Entry 4WHR (X-ray diffraction, 1.58 A resolution); this record covers chains E and F of the 6 polymer chains in the assembly.

[Chain E]
Protein: Protocatechuate 3,4-dioxygenase alpha chain
From: Pseudomonas putida
Notes: EC 1.13.11.3
UniProt: P00436 (PCXA_PSEPU); residues 1-200 here correspond to UniProt positions 2-201 (UniProt number = residue number + 1)
Amino-acid sequence (200 residues; row label = number of the first residue in the row):
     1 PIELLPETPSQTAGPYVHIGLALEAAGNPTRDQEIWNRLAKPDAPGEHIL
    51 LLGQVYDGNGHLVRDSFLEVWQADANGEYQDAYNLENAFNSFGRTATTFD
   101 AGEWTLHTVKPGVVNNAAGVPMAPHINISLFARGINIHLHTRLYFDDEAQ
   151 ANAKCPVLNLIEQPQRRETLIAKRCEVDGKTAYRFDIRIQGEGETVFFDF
Swiss-Prot annotation at these positions:
  - binding site (3,4-dihydroxybenzoate): Arg133
Ligand contacts: 4-fluorobenzene-1,2-diol (3N8): Asn152, Ala153, Leu158, Asn159, Pro164, Arg167, Glu168, Ile171

[Chain F]
Protein: Protocatechuate 3,4-dioxygenase beta chain
From: Pseudomonas putida
Notes: EC 1.13.11.3
UniProt: P00437 (PCXB_PSEPU); residues 301-538 here correspond to UniProt positions 2-239 (UniProt number = residue number - 299)
Amino-acid sequence (238 residues; row label = number of the first residue in the row):
   301 PAQDNSRFVIRDRNWHPKALTPDYKTSIARSPRQALVSIPQSISETTGPN
   351 FSHLGFGAHDHDLLLNFNNGGLPIGERIIVAGRVVDQYGKPVPNTLVEMW
   401 QANAGGRYRHKNDRYLAPLDPNFGGVGRCLTDSDGYYSFRTIKPGPYPWR
   451 NGPNDWRPAHIHFGISGPSIATKLITQLYFEGDPLIPMCPIVKSIANPEA
   501 VQQLIAKLDMNNANPMDCLAYRFDIVLRGQRKTHFENC
Unresolved in the structure: 537-538
Modified residues: Cys429 (S-hydroxycysteine; CSO); Met488 (S-oxymethionine; MHO)
Bound ions: Fe ion: Tyr408, Tyr447, His460, His462
Ligand contacts:
  - 4-fluorobenzene-1,2-diol (3N8), molecule 1: Arg307, Phe308, Ile310, Pro340, Gln341, Arg531, Glu536
  - 4-fluorobenzene-1,2-diol (3N8), molecule 2: Leu320, Pro322, Ile328, Arg333
  - 4-fluorobenzene-1,2-diol (3N8), molecule 3: Leu320, Pro332, Arg333, Gln334
  - 4-fluorobenzene-1,2-diol (3N8), molecule 4: Ser338, Ile339, Pro340
  - 4-fluorobenzene-1,2-diol (3N8), molecule 5: Arg450, Gly452, Pro453, Pro515, Met516
  - 4-fluorobenzene-1,2-diol (3N8), molecule 6: Ala513, Asn514, Pro515

[Chain E / chain F interface]
Pairs across the interface (162; chain E residue first):
  Leu4(E) with Val309(F), hydrophobic; Gln387(F); Tyr388(F), hydrophobic
  Leu5(E) with Asp386(F); Gln387(F), hydrogen bond (backbone-side chain)
  Pro6(E) with Trp315(F), hydrophobic; Gln503(F); Val526(F)
  Glu7(E) with Arg311(F), salt bridge; Trp315(F), hydrogen bond (backbone-side chain); His316(F), salt bridge; Gln387(F); Gln503(F); Val526(F); Arg528(F)
  Thr8(E) with His316(F); Leu474(F); Thr476(F); Gln503(F), hydrogen bond (backbone-side chain); Leu504(F); Ile525(F); Val526(F), hydrogen bond (side chain-backbone)
  Pro9(E) with His316(F); Thr476(F), hydrogen bond (backbone-side chain); Ile495(F), hydrophobic; Ala500(F); Leu504(F)
  Ser10(E) with His316(F), hydrogen bond (backbone-side chain); Pro317(F); Leu474(F); Ile475(F), hydrogen bond (side chain-backbone)
  Gln11(E) with Ile475(F), hydrogen bond (backbone-backbone); Thr476(F); Gln477(F); Tyr479(F), hydrogen bond; Ile491(F), hydrogen bond (side chain-backbone); Val492(F); Ser494(F), hydrogen bond; Ile495(F); Leu504(F)
  Thr12(E) with Tyr324(F); Gln477(F), hydrogen bond (backbone-side chain)
  Ala13(E) with Trp400(F); His462(F); Ile475(F), hydrophobic
  Tyr16(E) with Trp400(F); Tyr408(F), hydrophobic; His410(F); Asn412(F); Asp413(F)
  Val17(E) with Trp400(F)
  His18(E) with His410(F)
  Ile19(E) with Trp400(F); Tyr408(F), hydrophobic; Arg409(F); His410(F); Val426(F)
  Gly20(E) with Trp400(F); Val426(F)
  Leu21(E) with Glu398(F); Trp400(F), hydrophobic; Ile475(F), hydrophobic
  Ala26(E) with His410(F); Lys411(F), hydrogen bond (backbone-backbone)
  Asn28(E) with Arg409(F), hydrogen bond (side chain-backbone)
  Arg31(E) with Val426(F); Arg428(F)
  Gln33(E) with Leu354(F); Gly355(F), hydrogen bond (side chain-backbone); Arg428(F), hydrogen bond (backbone-side chain)
  Ile35(E) with Phe351(F), hydrophobic; Leu396(F), hydrophobic
  Asp57(E) with Ala329(F)
  Gly58(E) with Ala329(F), hydrogen bond (backbone-backbone)
  Asn59(E) with Ala329(F)
  Val63(E) with Arg330(F)
  Asp65(E) with Arg330(F), salt bridge
  Glu69(E) with Lys473(F), salt bridge
  Trp71(E) with Ser344(F), hydrogen bond (side chain-backbone); Thr347(F), hydrogen bond; Gly348(F); Pro349(F); Ile470(F), hydrophobic
  Tyr79(E) with Pro301(F); Ala302(F), hydrogen bond (backbone-backbone); Ser344(F), hydrogen bond
  Gln80(E) with Pro301(F)
  Asp81(E) with Ala302(F); Gly348(F); Pro349(F); Asn350(F), hydrogen bond (backbone-backbone)
  Tyr83(E) with Asn350(F), hydrogen bond (backbone-backbone); Phe351(F), hydrophobic; His353(F)
  Asn84(E) with His353(F)
  Phe92(E) with Pro349(F), hydrophobic; Phe351(F), hydrophobic
  Arg94(E) with Glu398(F), salt bridge
  Phe99(E) with His410(F); Asn412(F)
  Val114(E) with Ile343(F), hydrophobic
  Ala117(E) with Arg307(F); Gln341(F)
  Met122(E) with Ser342(F); Ser344(F)
  His125(E) with Ser344(F), hydrogen bond
  Asn127(E) with Ser344(F); Glu345(F); Ile470(F)
  Phe131(E) with Lys473(F); Ile475(F), hydrophobic
  Arg133(E) with Tyr324(F); Thr326(F); Arg330(F), hydrogen bond (backbone-side chain)
  Gly134(E) with Tyr324(F), hydrogen bond (backbone-side chain); Thr326(F); Ser327(F)
  Ile135(E) with Arg330(F)
  Asn136(E) with Pro317(F); Lys318(F), hydrogen bond (side chain-backbone); Ala319(F), hydrogen bond (side chain-backbone); Thr321(F), hydrogen bond; Tyr324(F); Ser494(F)
  Ile137(E) with Arg313(F); His316(F); Pro317(F)
  His138(E) with Lys473(F)
  Leu139(E) with Pro332(F), hydrophobic
  His140(E) with Arg311(F)
  Arg142(E) with Ser342(F); Ser344(F); Glu345(F), salt bridge
  Leu160(E) with Val337(F); Ile339(F), hydrophobic; Pro340(F)
  Arg166(E) with Gln334(F)
  Ile189(E) with Arg330(F); Ser331(F); Pro332(F)
  Gln190(E) with Ile328(F), hydrogen bond (side chain-backbone); Ala329(F); Ser331(F), hydrogen bond (side chain-backbone); Arg333(F)
  Glu194(E) with Pro332(F); Arg333(F), hydrogen bond (side chain-backbone); Gln334(F), hydrogen bond (side chain-backbone)
  Val196(E) with Val337(F), hydrophobic
  Phe197(E) with Pro332(F), hydrophobic; Leu336(F); Val337(F), hydrogen bond (backbone-backbone)
  Phe198(E) with Val337(F); Ile339(F), hydrophobic
  Asp199(E) with Arg313(F), salt bridge; Val337(F), hydrogen bond (backbone-backbone); Ser338(F); Ile339(F), hydrogen bond (backbone-backbone)
  Phe200(E) with Ile310(F); Ile339(F); Gln341(F), hydrogen bond (backbone-side chain); Glu345(F); Arg528(F), hydrogen bond (backbone-side chain)
Other interface residues (no listed pair), chain E (74 interface residues in all): Pro15, Leu23, Ala25, Gly27, Pro29, Glu34, Glu78, Ala82, Asn115, Asn116, Ala132, Val157, Ile161
Other interface residues (no listed pair), chain F (85 interface residues in all): Asp304, Ala335, Asp360, Phe367, Val385, Gly389, Met399, Gln401, Gly427, Ala471, Asp524, Leu527

[In short]
The interface between chain E and chain F involves 74 residues on one side and 85 on the other; the contacts
include 38 hydrogen bonds and 7 salt bridges. Polar pairs include Glu7(E)-Arg311(F), Glu7(E)-His316(F) and
Asp65(E)-Arg330(F).
Chain E is Protocatechuate 3,4-dioxygenase alpha chain and chain F is Protocatechuate 3,4-dioxygenase beta
chain, both from Pseudomonas putida; the structure, Anhydride reaction intermediate trapped in Protocatechuate
3,4-dioxygenase (pseudomonas putida) at pH 8.5, was determined by X-ray diffraction (same publication as 4WHO,
4WHP and 4WHS).
